Entry 8JXN (electron microscopy, 3.20 A resolution); this record covers chains E and A of the 12 polymer chains in the assembly.

# Chain E
Name: Methylcrotonoyl-CoA carboxylase subunit alpha, mitochondrial
Organism: Homo sapiens
Notes: EC 6.4.1.4
Reference sequence: Q96RQ3 (MCCA_HUMAN); numbering as in UniProt (aligned over 1-725)
Amino-acid sequence (725 residues; row label = number of the first residue in the row):
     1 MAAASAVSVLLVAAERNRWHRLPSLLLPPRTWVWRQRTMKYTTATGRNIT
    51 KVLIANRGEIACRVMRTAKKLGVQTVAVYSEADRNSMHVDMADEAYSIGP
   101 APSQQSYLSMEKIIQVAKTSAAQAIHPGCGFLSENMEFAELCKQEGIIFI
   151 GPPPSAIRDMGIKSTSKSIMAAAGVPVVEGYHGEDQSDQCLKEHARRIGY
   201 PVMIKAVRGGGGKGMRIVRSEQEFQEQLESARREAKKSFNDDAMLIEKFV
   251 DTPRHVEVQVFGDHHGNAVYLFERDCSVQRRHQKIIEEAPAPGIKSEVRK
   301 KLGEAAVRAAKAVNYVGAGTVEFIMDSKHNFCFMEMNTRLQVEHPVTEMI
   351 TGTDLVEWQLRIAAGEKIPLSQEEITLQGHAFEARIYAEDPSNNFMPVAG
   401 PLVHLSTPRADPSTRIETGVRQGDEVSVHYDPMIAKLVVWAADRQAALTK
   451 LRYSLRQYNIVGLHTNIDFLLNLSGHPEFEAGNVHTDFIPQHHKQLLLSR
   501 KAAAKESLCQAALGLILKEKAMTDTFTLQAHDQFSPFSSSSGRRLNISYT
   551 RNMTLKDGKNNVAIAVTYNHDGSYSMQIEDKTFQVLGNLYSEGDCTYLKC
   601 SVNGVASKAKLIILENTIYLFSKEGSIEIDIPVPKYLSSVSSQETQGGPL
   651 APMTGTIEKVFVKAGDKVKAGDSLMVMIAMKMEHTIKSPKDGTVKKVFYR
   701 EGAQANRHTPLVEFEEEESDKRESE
Not modelled in the structure: 1-46, 183-246, 718-725

# Chain A
Name: Methylcrotonoyl-CoA carboxylase beta chain, mitochondrial
Organism: Homo sapiens
Notes: EC 6.4.1.4
Reference sequence: Q9HCC0 (MCCB_HUMAN); residues 1-563 here = UniProt positions 1-563
Amino-acid sequence (563 residues; numbered 1 to 563; the number before each row is that of its first residue):
     1 MWAVLRLALRPCARASPAGPRAYHGDSVASLGTQPDLGSALYQENYKQMK
    51 ALVNQLHERVEHIKLGGGEKARALHISRGKLLPRERIDNLIDPGSPFLEL
   101 SQFAGYQLYDNEEVPGGGIITGIGRVSGVECMIIANDATVKGGAYYPVTV
   151 KKQLRAQEIAMQNRLPCIYLVDSGGAYLPRQADVFPDRDHFGRTFYNQAI
   201 MSSKNIAQIAVVMGSCTAGGAYVPAMADENIIVRKQGTIFLAGPPLVKAA
   251 TGEEVSAEDLGGADLHCRKSGVSDHWALDDHHALHLTRKVVRNLNYQKKL
   301 DVTIEPSEEPLFPADELYGIVGANLKRSFDVREVIARIVDGSRFTEFKAF
   351 YGDTLVTGFARIFGYPVGIVGNNGVLFSESAKKGTHFVQLCCQRNIPLLF
   401 LQNITGFMVGREYEAEGIAKDGAKMVAAVACAQVPKITLIIGGSYGAGNY
   451 GMCGRAYSPRFLYIWPNARISVMGGEQAANVLATITKDQRAREGKQFSSA
   501 DEAALKEPIIKKFEEEGNPYYSSARVWDDGIIDPADTRLVLGLSFSAALN
   551 APIEKTDFGIFRM
Not modelled in the structure: 1-22
Residues lining bound ligands:
  - BTI (5-(hexahydro-2-oxo-1H-thieno[3,4-d]imidazol-6-yl)pentanal): A218, L241, A242, L246
  - TW3 (S-[2-[3-[[(2R)-4-[[[(2S,3S,4S,5S)-5-(6-aminopurin-9-yl)-4-oxidanyl-3-phosphonooxy-oxolan-2-yl]methoxy-oxidanyl-phosphoryl]oxy-oxidanyl-phosphoryl]oxy-3,3-dimethyl-2-oxidanyl-butanoyl]amino]propanoylamino]ethyl] 3-methylbut-2-enethioate), molecule 1: R78, K141, G142, A144, G174, G175, A176, Y177, L178, F185, F191, S215, T217, A218, G219, L246
  - TW3, molecule 2: G446, A447, Y450, V472, I485, Q489
Curated features (UniProtKB/Swiss-Prot):
  - region: R343 to N372 (Acyl-CoA binding)
  - modified residue: K70 (N6-acetyllysine), K141 (N6-succinyllysine), K495 (N6-acetyllysine), K511 (N6-acetyllysine)
  - natural variant: S39 (S39F: In MCC2D), G68 (G68V: In MCC2D; uncertain significance), E99 (E99Q: In MCC2D), S101 (S101F: In MCC2D), G105 (G105R: In MCC2D; uncertain significance), G118 (deletion: In MCC2D), C131 (C131F: In MCC2D), T139 (T139I: In MCC2D), Y146 (Y146N: In MCC2D), K152 (K152T: In MCC2D), R155 (R155Q: In MCC2D; R155W: In MCC2D), N163 (N163D: In MCC2D; uncertain significance), 42 further natural variant entries in UniProt
What the authors report for this chain:
  - mutagenesis - L241R, A242F: decreased catalytic activity on TW3
  - catalytic residues: F407, A447 (proposed by the authors, not directly observed)

# How chain E and chain A interact
Residue-residue contacts (7; chain E residue first):
  E519(E) - Y23(A)
  M522(E) - Y23(A)  hydrophobic
  M522(E) - G25(A)
  F526(E) - Y23(A)
  F526(E) - H24(A)
  L637(E) - S27(A)
  L637(E) - A29(A)
Interface residues without a listed pair, chain E (5 interface residues in all): T523
Interface residues without a listed pair, chain A (6 interface residues in all): V28

# Overview
The interface between chain E and chain A involves 5 residues on one side and 6 on the other. Chain A binds
compound BTI and compound TW3. From the paper: catalytic residues F407(A) and A447(A); L241R and A242F of
chain A reduce catalytic activity on TW3.
Here chain E is Methylcrotonoyl-CoA carboxylase subunit alpha, mitochondrial and chain A is
Methylcrotonoyl-CoA carboxylase beta chain, mitochondrial, both from Homo sapiens. Entry 8JXN (Human
3-methylcrotonyl-CoA carboxylase in BCCP-H1 state with MCoA) was determined by electron microscopy together
with 7YBU, 8J4Z, 8J78, 8J7D, 8JAK, 8JAW and 3 further entries from the same study.
